5JTR - chains B and D of the 8 polymer chains in the assembly; structure by solution NMR.

== Chain B (and D) ==
Molecule: Protein-export protein SecB
Source organism: Escherichia coli O157:H7
Notes: chain D of this document is another copy of the same molecule, construct and numbering; everything in this record applies to it too
UniProtKB: P0AG88 (SECB_ECO57); residue numbers follow UniProt; this construct covers 1-155
Chain sequence (155 residues; each row starts with the number of its first residue):
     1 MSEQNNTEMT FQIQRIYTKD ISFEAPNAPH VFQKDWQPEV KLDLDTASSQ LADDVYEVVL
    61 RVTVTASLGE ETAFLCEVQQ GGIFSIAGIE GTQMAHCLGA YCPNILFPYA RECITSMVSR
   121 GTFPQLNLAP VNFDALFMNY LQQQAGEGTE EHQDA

== How chain B and chain D interact ==
Pairs across the interface (55; chain B residue first):
  Phe11(B) with Pro130(D)
  Gln12(B) with Ala129(D)
  Ile13(B) with Ala129(D); Pro130(D)
  Ile16(B) with Gln125(D); Asn127(D)
  Tyr101(B) with Pro130(D)
  Asn104(B) with Pro108(D)
  Ile105(B) with Arg111(D); Pro130(D)
  Phe107(B) with Tyr109(D)
  Pro108(B) with Pro108(D); Tyr109(D); Glu112(D)
  Tyr109(B) with Arg111(D); Glu112(D); Thr115(D); Asn127(D)
  Arg111(B) with Tyr109(D)
  Glu112(B) with Glu112(D); Arg120(D)
  Pro130(B) with Ile13(D); Ile16(D); Tyr109(D)
  Val131(B) with Ile13(D)
  Asn132(B) with Phe11(D); Ile13(D); Tyr101(D); Ile105(D)
  Asp134(B) with Tyr101(D)
  Ala135(B) with Tyr101(D)
  Asn139(B) with Met9(D)
  Ala145(B) with Glu147(D)
  Gly146(B) with Gly146(D); Glu147(D)
  Glu147(B) with Gly148(D); Thr149(D); Glu151(D)
  Gly148(B) with Glu147(D); Gly148(D); Thr149(D); Glu150(D); Glu151(D)
  Thr149(B) with Ala145(D); Gly146(D); Glu147(D); Gly148(D)
  Glu150(B) with Glu90(D); Gly91(D); Glu147(D); Gly148(D)
  Glu151(B) with Gly91(D); Thr92(D); Ala145(D); Gly146(D)
Also at the interface, not in a pair above, chain B (28 interface residues in all): Arg15, Tyr17, Gln144
Also at the interface, not in a pair above, chain D (29 interface residues in all): Gln93, Gln142, Gln153

== In short ==
Chain B and chain D form an interface of 28 and 29 residues respectively.
Both chains are Protein-export protein SecB (Escherichia coli O157:H7). Entry 5JTR (The structure of chaperone
SecB in complex with unstructured MBP binding site e) was determined by solution NMR together with 5JTL, 5JTM,
5JTN, 5JTO, 5JTP and 5JTQ from the same study.
